6X1V - chains L and H of the 3 polymer chains in the assembly; structure by X-ray diffraction, 2.11 A resolution.

== Chain L ==
Molecule: SC44-8 Light chain
Organism: Oryctolagus cuniculus
Chain sequence (215 residues; each row starts with the number of its first residue; note: 1 number in that range is skipped by the numbering (no residue carries it; nothing is unmodelled there); a row labelled like 27A-27B holds insertion residues (27A, then the next letters in order)):
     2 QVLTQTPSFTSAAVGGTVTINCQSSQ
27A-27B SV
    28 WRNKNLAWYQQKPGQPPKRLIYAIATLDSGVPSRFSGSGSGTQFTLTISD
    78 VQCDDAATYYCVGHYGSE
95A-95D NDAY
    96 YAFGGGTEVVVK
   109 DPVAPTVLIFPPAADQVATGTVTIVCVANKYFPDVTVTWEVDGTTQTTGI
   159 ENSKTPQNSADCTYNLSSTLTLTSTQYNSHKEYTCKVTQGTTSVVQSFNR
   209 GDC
Disulfide bonds: Cys-23/Cys-88, Cys-80/Cys-170, Cys-134/Cys-193
Reported in the primary citation:
  - specificity-determining residues: Trp-28, His-91, Ser-94, Glu-95 (proposed by the authors, not directly observed)

== Chain H ==
Molecule: SC44-8 Heavy chain
Organism: Oryctolagus cuniculus
Chain sequence (225 residues; each row starts with the number of its first residue; a row labelled like 82A-82C holds insertion residues (82A, then the next letters in order)):
     2 QSVKESGRGLVQPGGSLTLTCTASGFSIDSYGFSWVRQAPGKGLEHIGYL
    52 TAGGRAFYASWAKSRSTITRNTNENTVTLKM
82A-82C TSL
    83 TAADTATYFCAKLGSGNP
  100A V
   101 AIWGPGTLVTVSSSSGQPKAPSVFPLAPCCGDTPSSTVTLGCLVKGYLPE
   151 PVTVTWNSGTLTNGVRTFPSVRQSSGLYSLSSVVSVTSSSQPVTCNVAHP
   201 ATNTKVDKTVAPSTCSHHHHHH
Not modelled in the structure: 133-135, 188-189, 219-222
Disulfide bonds: Cys-22/Cys-92, Cys-130/Cys-215, Cys-142/Cys-195
Reported in the primary citation:
  - specificity-determining residues: Tyr-50 (proposed by the authors, not directly observed)

== How chain L and chain H interact ==
Pairs across the interface (74):
  Arg-29(L) / Gly-98(H)  hydrogen bond (side chain-backbone)
  Arg-29(L) / Asn-99(H)
  Lys-31(L) / Gly-98(H)
  Asn-32(L) / Ser-97(H)  hydrogen bond
  Asn-32(L) / Gly-98(H)
  Leu-33(L) / Ser-97(H)  hydrogen bond (backbone-backbone)
  Ala-34(L) / Ser-97(H)
  Tyr-36(L) / Leu-95(H)  hydrogen bond (side chain-backbone)
  Tyr-36(L) / Ala-101(H)
  Tyr-36(L) / Trp-103(H)  hydrogen bond
  Gln-38(L) / Gln-39(H)  hydrogen bond
  Pro-43(L) / Phe-91(H)  hydrophobic
  Pro-43(L) / Gly-104(H)
  Pro-43(L) / Pro-105(H)
  Pro-44(L) / Leu-45(H)  hydrophobic
  Pro-44(L) / Trp-103(H)
  Arg-46(L) / Leu-95(H)
  Arg-46(L) / Gly-96(H)  hydrogen bond (side chain-backbone)
  Arg-46(L) / Asn-99(H)  hydrogen bond (side chain-backbone)
  Arg-46(L) / Pro-100(H)  hydrogen bond (side chain-backbone)
  Arg-46(L) / Ala-101(H)
  Tyr-49(L) / Gly-96(H)
  Tyr-49(L) / Ser-97(H)
  Tyr-49(L) / Asn-99(H)
  Tyr-49(L) / Pro-100(H)  hydrophobic
  Ala-50(L) / Ser-97(H)  hydrogen bond (backbone-backbone)
  Tyr-87(L) / Gln-39(H)  hydrogen bond
  Tyr-87(L) / Lys-43(H)
  Tyr-87(L) / Gly-44(H)
  Tyr-87(L) / Leu-45(H)  hydrophobic
  His-91(L) / Ser-97(H)
  Asn-95A(L) / Phe-58(H)
  Asp-95B(L) / Phe-58(H)
  Ala-95C(L) / Tyr-50(H)  hydrophobic
  Ala-95C(L) / Phe-58(H)
  Tyr-96(L) / Ser-35(H)
  Tyr-96(L) / His-47(H)
  Tyr-96(L) / Tyr-50(H)  hydrophobic
  Tyr-96(L) / Leu-95(H)  hydrophobic
  Tyr-96(L) / Ser-97(H)
  Phe-98(L) / Val-37(H)  hydrophobic
  Phe-98(L) / Leu-45(H)
  Phe-98(L) / His-47(H)
  Leu-116(L) / Thr-139(H)
  Phe-118(L) / Leu-126(H)
  Phe-118(L) / Ala-127(H)
  Phe-118(L) / Thr-139(H)
  Pro-119(L) / Ala-127(H)
  Pro-119(L) / Cys-129(H)  hydrophobic
  Ala-121(L) / Pro-125(H)
  Asp-123(L) / Phe-124(H)
  Gln-124(L) / Phe-124(H)
  Gln-124(L) / Leu-143(H)
  Thr-129(L) / Lys-145(H)
  Thr-131(L) / Leu-143(H)
  Thr-131(L) / Lys-145(H)  hydrogen bond
  Val-133(L) / Leu-126(H)  hydrophobic
  Asn-137(L) / Arg-166(H)  hydrogen bond
  Glu-159(L) / Gln-173(H)
  Asn-160(L) / Val-171(H)
  Ser-161(L) / Phe-168(H)
  Ser-161(L) / Pro-169(H)  hydrogen bond (side chain-backbone)
  Ser-161(L) / Val-171(H)
  Lys-162(L) / Pro-169(H)
  Thr-163(L) / Phe-168(H)
  Asn-173(L) / Arg-166(H)  hydrogen bond
  Asn-173(L) / Phe-168(H)
  Leu-174(L) / Phe-168(H)
  Ser-175(L) / Phe-168(H)
  Ser-175(L) / Ser-181(H)  hydrogen bond
  Asp-210(L) / Cys-129(H)
  Asp-210(L) / Cys-130(H)
  Cys-211(L) / Cys-129(H)  disulfide
  Cys-211(L) / Thr-214(H)
Interface residues without a listed pair, chain L (45 interface residues in all): Val-89, Thr-127, Val-135, Thr-179, Phe-206, Asn-207
Interface residues without a listed pair, chain H (45 interface residues in all): Glu-46, Arg-56, Lys-94, Val-100A, Pro-128, Gly-131, Thr-167, Ser-179, Val-183
Inter-chain disulfides: Cys-211(L)/Cys-129(H)

== Overview ==
Chain L and chain H each contribute 45 residues to their interface, with 1 disulfide bond and 16 hydrogen
bonds. Among the polar pairs are Arg-29(L)/Gly-98(H), Asn-32(L)/Ser-97(H) and Tyr-36(L)/Leu-95(H). The paper
reports specificity determinants Trp-28(L), His-91(L) and Tyr-50(H) among others.
Here chain L is SC44-8 Light chain and chain H is SC44-8 Heavy chain, both from Oryctolagus cuniculus. Entry
6X1V (Structure of pHis Fab (SC44-8) in complex with pHis mimetic peptide) was determined by X-ray diffraction
together with 6X1S, 6X1T, 6X1U and 6X1W from the same study.
